3TTW - chains B and D of the 4 polymer chains in the assembly; structure by X-ray diffraction, 1.62 A resolution.

Chain B (and D):
Protein: Catalase HPII
Organism: Escherichia coli
Notes: EC 1.11.1.6; chain D of this document is another copy of the same molecule, construct and numbering; everything in this record applies to it too
UniProtKB: P21179 (CATE_ECOLI); numbering as in UniProt (aligned over 1-753)
Sequence (753 residues; row label = number of the first residue in the row):
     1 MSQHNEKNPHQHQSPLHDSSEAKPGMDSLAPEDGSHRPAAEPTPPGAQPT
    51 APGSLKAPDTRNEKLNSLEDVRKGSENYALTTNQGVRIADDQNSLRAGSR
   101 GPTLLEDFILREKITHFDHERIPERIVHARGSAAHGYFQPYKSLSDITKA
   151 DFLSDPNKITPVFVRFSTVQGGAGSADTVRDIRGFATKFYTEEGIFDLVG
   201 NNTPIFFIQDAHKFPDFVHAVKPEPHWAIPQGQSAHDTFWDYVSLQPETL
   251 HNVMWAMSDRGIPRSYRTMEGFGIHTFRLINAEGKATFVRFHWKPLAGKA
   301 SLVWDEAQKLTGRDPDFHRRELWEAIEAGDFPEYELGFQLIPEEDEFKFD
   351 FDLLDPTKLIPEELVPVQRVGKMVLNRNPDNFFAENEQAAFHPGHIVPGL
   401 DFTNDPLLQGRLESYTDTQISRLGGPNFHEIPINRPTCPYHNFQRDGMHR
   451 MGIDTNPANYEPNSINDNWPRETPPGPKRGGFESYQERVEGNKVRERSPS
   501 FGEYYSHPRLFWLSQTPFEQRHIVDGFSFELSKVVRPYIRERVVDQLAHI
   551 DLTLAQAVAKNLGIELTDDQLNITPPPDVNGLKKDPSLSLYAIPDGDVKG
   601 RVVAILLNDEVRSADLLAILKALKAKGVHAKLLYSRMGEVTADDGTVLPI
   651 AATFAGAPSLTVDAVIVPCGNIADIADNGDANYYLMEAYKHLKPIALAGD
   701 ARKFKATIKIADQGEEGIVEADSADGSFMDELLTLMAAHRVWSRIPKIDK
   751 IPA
Unresolved in the structure: 1-27
Sequence notes: engineered mutation Glu413 (Phe in P21179)
Modified positions: Cys669 (cysteinesulfonic acid; OCS)
Bound ions: heme Fe near Tyr415 (its only coordinating residue here)
Small-molecule neighbours:
  - heme (HEM), molecule 1: Ile114, Phe117, Asp118
  - heme (HEM), molecule 2: Arg125, Ile126, Val127, His128, Arg165, Ser167, Gly184, Phe185, Ala186, Val199, Gly200, Asn201, Phe206, Ala211, Phe214, Ile274, His275, Ala389, Phe391, Leu407, Gly410, Arg411, Ser414, Tyr415, Thr418, Gln419, Arg422
From the paper describing this entry:
  - mutagenesis - F413E: unchanged stability
  - mutagenesis - R111A, R111K, F413E: unchanged expression
  - mutagenesis - T115A: increased catalytic activity
  - catalytic residues: His128 (citing earlier work)

Interface between chain B and chain D:
Pairs across the interface - 285 pairs, chain B then chain D:
  Ser28(B) - Asp467(D)  hydrogen bond
  Ser28(B) - Arg471(D)
  Leu29(B) - Pro462(D)  hydrophobic
  Leu29(B) - Asn463(D)
  Leu29(B) - Ser464(D)
  Leu29(B) - Asp467(D)  hydrogen bond (backbone-side chain)
  Leu29(B) - Asn468(D)
  Ala30(B) - Ser464(D)
  Ala30(B) - Asp467(D)  hydrogen bond (backbone-side chain)
  His36(B) - Ser464(D)
  His36(B) - Ile465(D)
  Arg37(B) - Asn466(D)  hydrogen bond
  Pro52(B) - Thr455(D)
  Ser54(B) - Thr455(D)
  Leu55(B) - Thr455(D)
  Val71(B) - Met451(D)
  Val71(B) - Gly452(D)
  Val71(B) - Ile453(D)  hydrogen bond (backbone-backbone)
  Arg72(B) - Ile453(D)
  Lys73(B) - Tyr440(D)  hydrogen bond (side chain-backbone)
  Lys73(B) - His441(D)
  Lys73(B) - Ile453(D)  hydrogen bond (backbone-backbone)
  Lys73(B) - Asp454(D)
  Lys73(B) - Thr455(D)  hydrogen bond (backbone-backbone)
  Gly74(B) - His441(D)
  Gly74(B) - Thr455(D)
  Ser75(B) - Asn456(D)
  Ser75(B) - Asn466(D)  hydrogen bond
  Ser75(B) - Trp469(D)
  Ser75(B) - Pro470(D)
  Glu76(B) - Asn466(D)
  Glu76(B) - Trp469(D)
  Asn77(B) - Trp469(D)
  Tyr78(B) - His441(D)
  Tyr78(B) - Trp469(D)
  Tyr78(B) - Pro470(D)
  Tyr78(B) - Arg471(D)  hydrogen bond (backbone-backbone)
  Ala79(B) - His441(D)
  Ala79(B) - Pro470(D)
  Ala79(B) - Arg471(D)
  Ala79(B) - Thr473(D)
  Leu80(B) - His441(D)
  Leu80(B) - Asn442(D)
  Leu80(B) - Phe443(D)  hydrophobic
  Leu80(B) - Pro470(D)
  Leu80(B) - Arg471(D)  hydrogen bond (backbone-backbone)
  Leu80(B) - Glu472(D)
  Thr81(B) - Tyr440(D)
  Thr81(B) - His441(D)  hydrogen bond (backbone-backbone)
  Thr81(B) - Asn442(D)  hydrogen bond (backbone-side chain)
  Thr82(B) - Tyr440(D)
  Thr82(B) - Asn442(D)
  Asn83(B) - His429(D)
  Asn83(B) - Pro436(D)
  Asn83(B) - Tyr440(D)
  Asn83(B) - Asn442(D)  hydrogen bond
  Asn83(B) - Gln444(D)  hydrogen bond
  Gln84(B) - Gly194(D)
  Gln84(B) - Ile195(D)  hydrogen bond (backbone-backbone)
  Gln84(B) - His395(D)
  Gln84(B) - His429(D)
  Gln84(B) - Pro436(D)
  Gly85(B) - Glu193(D)
  Gly85(B) - Gly194(D)
  Gly85(B) - Pro439(D)
  Val86(B) - Glu193(D)
  Val86(B) - Ile396(D)
  Val86(B) - Phe482(D)  hydrophobic
  Arg87(B) - Thr473(D)
  Arg87(B) - Arg479(D)  hydrogen bond (side chain-backbone)
  Arg87(B) - Gly480(D)
  Arg87(B) - Gly481(D)
  Arg87(B) - Phe482(D)  hydrogen bond (backbone-backbone)
  Ile88(B) - Glu472(D)
  Ile88(B) - Thr473(D)  hydrogen bond (backbone-backbone)
  Ala89(B) - Glu472(D)
  Ala89(B) - Thr473(D)
  Ala89(B) - Pro475(D)
  Ala89(B) - Gly481(D)
  Ala89(B) - Phe482(D)
  Asp90(B) - Glu472(D)
  Asp91(B) - Glu461(D)
  Asp91(B) - Glu472(D)  hydrogen bond (backbone-side chain)
  Gln92(B) - Glu461(D)  hydrogen bond
  Gln92(B) - Glu472(D)  hydrogen bond
  Leu95(B) - Ser484(D)
  Ala97(B) - Val489(D)  hydrophobic
  Leu105(B) - Gln409(D)
  Leu105(B) - Glu413(D)
  Glu106(B) - Phe402(D)
  Glu106(B) - Gln409(D)  hydrogen bond
  Glu106(B) - Leu412(D)
  Phe108(B) - Gly394(D)
  Phe108(B) - Phe402(D)  hydrophobic
  Phe108(B) - Phe482(D)  hydrophobic
  Arg111(B) - Leu412(D)  hydrogen bond (side chain-backbone)
  Arg111(B) - Glu413(D)  salt bridge
  Glu112(B) - Gln444(D)  hydrogen bond
  Lys113(B) - Gln444(D)
  Thr115(B) - Ile420(D)
  His116(B) - Pro426(D)
  His116(B) - Asn427(D)  hydrogen bond
  His116(B) - Gln444(D)
  His116(B) - Arg445(D)  hydrogen bond (side chain-backbone)
  His116(B) - Asp446(D)
  His116(B) - Arg450(D)
  His119(B) - Ile420(D)
  His119(B) - Pro426(D)
  His119(B) - Gly447(D)
  Glu120(B) - Arg445(D)
  Glu120(B) - Asp446(D)
  Glu120(B) - Gly447(D)  hydrogen bond (backbone-backbone)
  Arg121(B) - Asp446(D)  salt bridge
  Ile122(B) - Met448(D)
  Pro123(B) - Met448(D)
  Glu193(B) - Gly85(D)
  Glu193(B) - Val86(D)
  Gly194(B) - Gln84(D)
  Gly194(B) - Gly85(D)
  Ile195(B) - Gln84(D)  hydrogen bond (backbone-backbone)
  Asp380(B) - Ile453(D)
  Asp380(B) - Asp454(D)
  Asp380(B) - Thr455(D)
  Asn381(B) - Asp454(D)
  Phe383(B) - Asp446(D)
  Phe383(B) - Gly447(D)
  Phe383(B) - Arg450(D)
  Ala384(B) - Ile453(D)  hydrophobic
  Glu385(B) - Ile453(D)
  Gln388(B) - Gly447(D)
  Gln388(B) - His449(D)
  Gln388(B) - Arg450(D)  hydrogen bond (side chain-backbone)
  Gly394(B) - Phe108(D)
  His395(B) - Gln84(D)
  Ile396(B) - Val86(D)
  Ile396(B) - Phe108(D)  hydrophobic
  Pro398(B) - Val86(D)
  Phe402(B) - Glu106(D)
  Phe402(B) - Phe108(D)  hydrophobic
  Gln409(B) - Leu105(D)
  Gln409(B) - Glu106(D)  hydrogen bond
  Gly410(B) - Leu105(D)
  Leu412(B) - Glu106(D)
  Leu412(B) - Arg111(D)  hydrogen bond (backbone-side chain)
  Glu413(B) - Leu105(D)
  Glu413(B) - Arg111(D)  salt bridge
  Ile420(B) - Thr115(D)
  Ile420(B) - His119(D)
  Ser421(B) - Met448(D)
  Arg422(B) - Met448(D)
  Leu423(B) - Met448(D)
  Leu423(B) - His449(D)
  Gly424(B) - Met448(D)
  Gly424(B) - His449(D)
  Pro426(B) - His116(D)
  Pro426(B) - His119(D)
  Asn427(B) - His116(D)  hydrogen bond
  Asn427(B) - His449(D)
  His429(B) - Asn83(D)
  His429(B) - Gln84(D)
  Glu430(B) - Met451(D)
  Ile431(B) - His449(D)
  Pro432(B) - Met451(D)
  Pro436(B) - Asn83(D)
  Pro436(B) - Gln84(D)
  Cys438(B) - Gly85(D)
  Pro439(B) - Gly85(D)
  Tyr440(B) - Lys73(D)
  Tyr440(B) - Thr81(D)
  Tyr440(B) - Thr82(D)
  Tyr440(B) - Asn83(D)
  His441(B) - Lys73(D)
  His441(B) - Gly74(D)
  His441(B) - Tyr78(D)
  His441(B) - Ala79(D)
  His441(B) - Leu80(D)
  His441(B) - Thr81(D)  hydrogen bond (backbone-backbone)
  Asn442(B) - Leu80(D)
  Asn442(B) - Thr81(D)  hydrogen bond (side chain-backbone)
  Asn442(B) - Thr82(D)
  Asn442(B) - Asn83(D)  hydrogen bond
  Phe443(B) - Leu80(D)  hydrophobic
  Gln444(B) - Asn83(D)  hydrogen bond
  Gln444(B) - Glu112(D)  hydrogen bond
  Gln444(B) - His116(D)
  Arg445(B) - His116(D)  hydrogen bond (backbone-side chain)
  Arg445(B) - Glu120(D)
  Asp446(B) - His116(D)
  Asp446(B) - Glu120(D)
  Asp446(B) - Phe383(D)
  Gly447(B) - His119(D)
  Gly447(B) - Glu120(D)  hydrogen bond (backbone-backbone)
  Gly447(B) - Phe383(D)
  Gly447(B) - Gln388(D)
  Met448(B) - Ile122(D)  hydrophobic
  Met448(B) - Pro123(D)
  Met448(B) - Ser421(D)
  Met448(B) - Arg422(D)
  Met448(B) - Leu423(D)
  Met448(B) - Gly424(D)
  Met448(B) - His449(D)
  His449(B) - Gln388(D)  hydrogen bond (backbone-side chain)
  His449(B) - Leu423(D)
  His449(B) - Gly424(D)
  His449(B) - Asn427(D)
  His449(B) - Ile431(D)
  His449(B) - Met448(D)
  His449(B) - His449(D)  hydrogen bond
  His449(B) - Met451(D)
  Arg450(B) - Lys73(D)
  Arg450(B) - His116(D)
  Arg450(B) - Gln388(D)  hydrogen bond (backbone-side chain)
  Met451(B) - Val71(D)
  Met451(B) - Glu430(D)
  Met451(B) - Pro432(D)
  Met451(B) - His449(D)
  Met451(B) - Met451(D)  hydrophobic
  Gly452(B) - Val71(D)
  Gly452(B) - Lys73(D)
  Ile453(B) - Val71(D)  hydrogen bond (backbone-backbone)
  Ile453(B) - Arg72(D)
  Ile453(B) - Lys73(D)  hydrogen bond (backbone-backbone)
  Ile453(B) - Asp380(D)
  Ile453(B) - Glu385(D)
  Asp454(B) - Lys73(D)  salt bridge
  Asp454(B) - Asp380(D)
  Asp454(B) - Asn381(D)
  Thr455(B) - Pro52(D)
  Thr455(B) - Ser54(D)
  Thr455(B) - Leu55(D)
  Thr455(B) - Lys73(D)  hydrogen bond (backbone-backbone)
  Thr455(B) - Gly74(D)
  Thr455(B) - Asp380(D)
  Asn456(B) - Ser75(D)
  Pro457(B) - Arg37(D)
  Pro457(B) - Leu55(D)
  Glu461(B) - Asp91(D)
  Glu461(B) - Gln92(D)  hydrogen bond
  Pro462(B) - Leu29(D)  hydrophobic
  Asn463(B) - Leu29(D)
  Ser464(B) - Leu29(D)
  Ser464(B) - Ala30(D)
  Ser464(B) - His36(D)
  Ile465(B) - His36(D)
  Ile465(B) - Arg37(D)
  Asn466(B) - Arg37(D)  hydrogen bond
  Asn466(B) - Ser75(D)  hydrogen bond
  Asn466(B) - Glu76(D)
  Asp467(B) - Ser28(D)
  Asp467(B) - Leu29(D)  hydrogen bond (side chain-backbone)
  Asp467(B) - Ala30(D)  hydrogen bond (side chain-backbone)
  Asn468(B) - Leu29(D)
  Trp469(B) - Ser75(D)
  Trp469(B) - Glu76(D)
  Trp469(B) - Asn77(D)
  Trp469(B) - Tyr78(D)
  Pro470(B) - Ser75(D)
  Pro470(B) - Tyr78(D)
  Pro470(B) - Ala79(D)
  Pro470(B) - Leu80(D)
  Arg471(B) - Tyr78(D)  hydrogen bond (backbone-backbone)
  Arg471(B) - Ala79(D)
  Arg471(B) - Leu80(D)  hydrogen bond (backbone-backbone)
  Glu472(B) - Leu80(D)
  Glu472(B) - Ile88(D)
  Glu472(B) - Ala89(D)
  Glu472(B) - Asp90(D)
  Glu472(B) - Asp91(D)  hydrogen bond (side chain-backbone)
  Glu472(B) - Gln92(D)  hydrogen bond
  Thr473(B) - Ala79(D)
  Thr473(B) - Arg87(D)
  Thr473(B) - Ile88(D)  hydrogen bond (backbone-backbone)
  Thr473(B) - Ala89(D)
  Pro475(B) - Ala89(D)
  Arg479(B) - Arg87(D)  hydrogen bond (backbone-side chain)
  Gly480(B) - Arg87(D)
  Gly481(B) - Arg87(D)
  Gly481(B) - Ile88(D)
  Gly481(B) - Ala89(D)
  Phe482(B) - Val86(D)  hydrophobic
  Phe482(B) - Arg87(D)  hydrogen bond (backbone-backbone)
  Phe482(B) - Ala89(D)
  Phe482(B) - Phe108(D)  hydrophobic
  Ser484(B) - Leu95(D)
  Val489(B) - Ala97(D)  hydrophobic
Interface residues without a listed pair, chain B (126 interface residues in all): Leu68, Pro102, Ile109, Val397, Asp401, Asn404, Thr416, Gly425, Phe428, Asn434, Lys493
Interface residues without a listed pair, chain D (126 interface residues in all): Leu68, Pro102, Ile109, Lys113, Arg121, Ala384, Val397, Pro398, Asp401, Asn404, Gly410, Thr416, Gly425, Phe428, Asn434, Cys438, Pro457, Lys493

In short:
The chain B/chain D interface involves 126 residues from each chain, with 58 hydrogen bonds and 4 salt
bridges. Among the polar pairs are Arg111(B)-Glu413(D), Arg121(B)-Asp446(D) and Asp454(B)-Lys73(D). Ligands of
chain B: heme. From the paper: the catalytic residue His128(B); T115A of chain B increases catalytic activity;
4 substitutions were tested in all.
Chain B and chain D are both Catalase HPII (Escherichia coli); the structure, Structure of the F413E variant
of E. coli KatE, was determined by X-ray diffraction, deposited together with 3TTT, 3TTU, 3TTV and 3TTX.
